Entry 1UVQ (X-ray diffraction, 1.80 A resolution); this record covers chains B and C of the 3 polymer chains in the assembly.

[Chain B]
Protein: HLA class II histocompatibility antigen
Source organism: Homo sapiens
UniProt: P03992 (HB25_HUMAN); residues 3-198 here correspond to UniProt positions 35-230 (UniProt number = residue number + 32)
Amino-acid sequence (198 residues; row label = number of the first residue in the row):
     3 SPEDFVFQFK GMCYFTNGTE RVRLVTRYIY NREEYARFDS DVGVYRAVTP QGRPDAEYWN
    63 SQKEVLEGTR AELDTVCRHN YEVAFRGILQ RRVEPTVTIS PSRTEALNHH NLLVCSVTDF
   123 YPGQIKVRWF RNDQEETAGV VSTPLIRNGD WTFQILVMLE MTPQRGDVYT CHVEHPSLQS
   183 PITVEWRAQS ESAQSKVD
Disordered / not traced: 105-112, 192-200
Disulfide bonds: Cys15-Cys79, Cys117-Cys173
Covalently attached groups: glycan linked to Asn19
Bound ions: Zn2+: Asp76, His81 (shared with 2 residues of chain A)
From the paper describing this entry:
  - conformationally variable residues: Val85 to Ile90
  - contacts within the chain: Tyr37-Asp57

[Chain C]
Protein: Orexin
Source organism: Homo sapiens
UniProt: O43612 (OREX_HUMAN); residues 1-12 carry their UniProt numbers (12 of 33 residues fall inside the UniProt entry; the rest is not from it)
Amino-acid sequence (33 residues; each row starts with the number of its first residue; numbers below 1 keep their minus sign (Glu-4 is residue -4)):
    -4 EGRDSMNLPS TKVSWAAVGG GGSLVPRGSG GGG
Disordered / not traced: -4 to 0, 21-28

[Chain B / chain C interface]
Residue-residue contacts (27; chain B residue first):
  Phe11(B) with Thr6(C); Lys7(C); Val8(C), hydrophobic
  Gly13(B) with Thr6(C)
  Tyr30(B) with Lys7(C); Val8(C); Ser9(C), hydrogen bond (side chain-backbone)
  Tyr47(B) with Ser9(C), hydrogen bond
  Pro56(B) with Ala12(C); Gly15(C)
  Asp57(B) with Ala11(C); Ala12(C), hydrogen bond (side chain-backbone)
  Tyr60(B) with Trp10(C); Ala12(C), hydrophobic
  Trp61(B) with Ser9(C); Trp10(C), hydrogen bond (side chain-backbone); Ala11(C), hydrophobic
  Val67(B) with Ser9(C)
  Glu74(B) with Thr6(C); Lys7(C), hydrogen bond (side chain-backbone)
  Thr77(B) with Pro4(C)
  Val78(B) with Pro4(C), hydrophobic; Ser5(C); Thr6(C)
  Asn82(B) with Leu3(C); Pro4(C), hydrogen bond (side chain-backbone)
  Val85(B) with Leu3(C), hydrophobic
Other interface residues (no listed pair), chain B (19 interface residues in all): Phe9, Leu26, Thr28, Thr71, Ala86
Other interface residues (no listed pair), chain C (12 interface residues in all): Met1
The authors on this interface:
  - interface residues, chain B: Asp57(B)

[Summary]
Chain B and chain C form an interface of 19 and 12 residues respectively; the contacts include 6 hydrogen
bonds. Among the polar pairs are Tyr30(B)-Ser9(C), Tyr47(B)-Ser9(C) and Asp57(B)-Ala12(C). The Zn2+ site is
built by Asp76(B) and His81(B). From the paper: the interface residue Asp57(B); conformational variability at
Val85(B).
Here chain B is HLA class II histocompatibility antigen and chain C is Orexin, both from Homo sapiens. Entry
1UVQ (Crystal structure of HLA-DQ0602 in complex with a hypocretin peptide) was determined by X-ray
diffraction.
